5OSK - chains B and C of the 6 polymer chains in the assembly; structure by X-ray diffraction, 2.11 A resolution.

Chain B:
Molecule: Tubulin beta-2B chain
From: Bos taurus
UniProt: Q6B856 (TBB2B_BOVIN); the author numbering skips numbers that UniProt does not, so the offset changes along the chain: 1-42 = UniProt 1-42; 45-360 = UniProt 43-358; 369-455 = UniProt 359-445
Sequence (445 residues; row label = number of the first residue in the row; note: 10 numbers in that range are skipped by the numbering (no residue carries them; nothing is unmodelled there)):
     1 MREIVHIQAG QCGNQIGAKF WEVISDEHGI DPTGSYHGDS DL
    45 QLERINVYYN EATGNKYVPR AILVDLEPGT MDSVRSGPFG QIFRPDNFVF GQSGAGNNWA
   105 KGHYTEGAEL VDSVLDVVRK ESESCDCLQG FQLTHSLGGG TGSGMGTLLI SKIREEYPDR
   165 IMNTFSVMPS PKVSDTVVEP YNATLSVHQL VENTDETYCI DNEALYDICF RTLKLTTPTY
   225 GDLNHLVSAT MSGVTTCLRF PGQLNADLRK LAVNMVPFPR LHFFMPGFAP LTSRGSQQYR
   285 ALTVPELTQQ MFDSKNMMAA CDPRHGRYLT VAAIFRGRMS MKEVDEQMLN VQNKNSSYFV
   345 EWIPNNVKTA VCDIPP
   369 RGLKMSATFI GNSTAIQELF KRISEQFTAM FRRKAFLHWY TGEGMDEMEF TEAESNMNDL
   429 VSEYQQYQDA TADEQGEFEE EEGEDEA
Unresolved in the structure: 249, 277-281, 438-455
Curated features (UniProtKB/Swiss-Prot):
  - motif: Met1 to Ile4 (MREI motif)
  - binding site (GTP): Gln11, Glu71, Ser140, Gly144, Thr145, Gly146, Asn206, Asn228
  - binding site (Mg(2+)): Glu71
  - modified residue: Ser40 (Phosphoserine), Thr57 (Phosphothreonine), Lys60 (N6-acetyllysine), Ser174 (Phosphoserine), Thr287 (Phosphothreonine), Thr292 (Phosphothreonine), Arg320 (Omega-N-methylarginine), Glu448 (5-glutamyl polyglutamate)
  - cross-link (Glycyl lysine isopeptide (Lys-Gly)): Lys60 (interchain with G-Cter in ubiquitin), Lys326 (interchain with G-Cter in ubiquitin)
Ion coordination: Mg2+: Gln11 (together with GDP)
Small-molecule neighbours:
  - A9Q (3-(2,5-Dimethoxybenzyl)-7-sulfamoyloxy-6-methoxy-3,4-dihydroquinazolin-2(1H)-one): Val238, Cys241, Leu242, Leu248, Ala250, Lys254, Leu255, Asn258, Met259, Thr314, Val315, Ala316, Ala317, Ile318, Asn349, Asn350, Val351, Lys352, Thr353, Ala354, Ile378
  - GDP (guanosine-5'-diphosphate): Gly10, Gln11, Cys12, Gln15, Ile16, Asp69, Asn101, Ser140, Gly142, Gly143, Gly144, Thr145, Gly146, Ser147, Val171, Pro173, Val177, Asp179, Glu183, Asn206, Leu209, Tyr224, Leu227, Asn228
From the paper describing this entry:
  - binding site for A9Q: Cys241, Leu242, Leu255, Met259, Ala316, Asn349, Lys352, Ala354

Chain C:
Molecule: Tubulin alpha-1B chain
From: Bos taurus
UniProt: P81947 (TBA1B_BOVIN); residue numbers follow UniProt; this construct covers 1-451
Sequence (451 residues; numbered 1 to 451; the number before each row is that of its first residue):
     1 MRECISIHVG QAGVQIGNAC WELYCLEHGI QPDGQMPSDK TIGGGDDSFN TFFSETGAGK
    61 HVPRAVFVDL EPTVIDEVRT GTYRQLFHPE QLITGKEDAA NNYARGHYTI GKEIIDLVLD
   121 RIRKLADQCT GLQGFLVFHS FGGGTGSGFT SLLMERLSVD YGKKSKLEFS IYPAPQVSTA
   181 VVEPYNSILT THTTLEHSDC AFMVDNEAIY DICRRNLDIE RPTYTNLNRL ISQIVSSITA
   241 SLRFDGALNV DLTEFQTNLV PYPRIHFPLA TYAPVISAEK AYHEQLSVAE ITNACFEPAN
   301 QMVKCDPRHG KYMACCLLYR GDVVPKDVNA AIATIKTKRS IQFVDWCPTG FKVGINYQPP
   361 TVVPGGDLAK VQRAVCMLSN TTAIAEAWAR LDHKFDLMYA KRAFVHWYVG EGMEEGEFSE
   421 AREDMAALEK DYEEVGVDSV EGEGEEEGEE Y
Unresolved in the structure: 441-451
Ion coordination: Ca2+: Asp39, Thr41, Gly44, Glu55
Small-molecule neighbours: GTP (guanosine-5'-triphosphate): Gly10, Gln11, Ala12, Gln15, Ile16, Asp69, Asp98, Ala99, Ala100, Asn101, Ser140, Gly142, Gly143, Gly144, Thr145, Gly146, Ile171, Pro173, Val177, Ser178, Thr179, Glu183, Asn206, Tyr224, Leu227, Asn228, Ile231
From the paper describing this entry:
  - binding site for A9Q: Asn101, Ser178, Thr179, Val181

How chain B and chain C interact:
Pairs across the interface (37; chain B residue first):
  Gln96(B) - Met1(C)
  Asn101(B) - Glu254(C)
  Asp179(B) - Glu254(C)
  Asp179(B) - Lys352(C)  hydrogen bond (backbone-side chain)
  Thr180(B) - Asn258(C)
  Val181(B) - Asn258(C)  hydrogen bond (backbone-side chain)
  Thr221(B) - Pro325(C)
  Thr221(B) - Lys326(C)
  Thr221(B) - Asn329(C)
  Ala397(B) - Trp346(C)
  Met398(B) - Trp346(C)
  Arg400(B) - Asp345(C)  hydrogen bond (side chain-backbone)
  Arg400(B) - Ser439(C)  hydrogen bond
  Arg400(B) - Val440(C)  hydrogen bond (side chain-backbone)
  Arg401(B) - Tyr262(C)  hydrogen bond (backbone-side chain)
  Arg401(B) - Asp345(C)  salt bridge
  Arg401(B) - Trp346(C)
  Arg401(B) - Glu434(C)  hydrogen bond (side chain-backbone)
  Arg401(B) - Val435(C)
  Arg401(B) - Val437(C)  hydrogen bond (side chain-backbone)
  Arg401(B) - Asp438(C)
  Arg401(B) - Ser439(C)  hydrogen bond
  Lys402(B) - Tyr262(C)
  Ala403(B) - Pro261(C)
  Ala403(B) - Tyr262(C)
  Ala403(B) - Trp346(C)  hydrophobic
  Phe404(B) - Thr257(C)
  Phe404(B) - Asn258(C)
  Phe404(B) - Val260(C)
  Phe404(B) - Pro261(C)  hydrogen bond (backbone-backbone)
  Phe404(B) - Trp346(C)  hydrophobic
  His406(B) - Val260(C)  hydrogen bond (side chain-backbone)
  His406(B) - Pro261(C)
  His406(B) - Pro263(C)
  Trp407(B) - Gln256(C)
  Trp407(B) - Thr257(C)  hydrogen bond (side chain-backbone)
  Trp407(B) - Val260(C)
Also at the interface, not in a pair above, chain B (18 interface residues in all): Gly100, Val182, Leu405
Also at the interface, not in a pair above, chain C (22 interface residues in all): Pro348

In short:
18 residues of chain B and 22 residues of chain C are in contact; the contacts include 12 hydrogen bonds and 1
salt bridge. Among the polar pairs are Arg401(B)-Asp345(C), Asp179(B)-Lys352(C) and Val181(B)-Asn258(C). Bound
to chain B: GDP and compound A9Q. From the paper: a binding site for A9Q at Cys241(B), Leu242(B) and Asn101(C)
among others.
Chain B is Tubulin beta-2B chain and chain C is Tubulin alpha-1B chain, both from Bos taurus; the structure,
Tubulin-7j complex, was determined by X-ray diffraction.
